Entry 9IM3 (electron microscopy, 3.31 A resolution); this record covers chains E and F of the 12 polymer chains in the assembly.

Chain E (and F):
Molecule: Primase D5
Source organism: Monkeypox virus
Notes: chain F of this document is another copy of the same molecule, construct and numbering; everything in this record applies to it too
UniProt: Q5IXS3 (Q5IXS3_MONPV); residue numbers follow UniProt; this construct covers 1-785
Chain sequence (785 residues; each row starts with the number of its first residue):
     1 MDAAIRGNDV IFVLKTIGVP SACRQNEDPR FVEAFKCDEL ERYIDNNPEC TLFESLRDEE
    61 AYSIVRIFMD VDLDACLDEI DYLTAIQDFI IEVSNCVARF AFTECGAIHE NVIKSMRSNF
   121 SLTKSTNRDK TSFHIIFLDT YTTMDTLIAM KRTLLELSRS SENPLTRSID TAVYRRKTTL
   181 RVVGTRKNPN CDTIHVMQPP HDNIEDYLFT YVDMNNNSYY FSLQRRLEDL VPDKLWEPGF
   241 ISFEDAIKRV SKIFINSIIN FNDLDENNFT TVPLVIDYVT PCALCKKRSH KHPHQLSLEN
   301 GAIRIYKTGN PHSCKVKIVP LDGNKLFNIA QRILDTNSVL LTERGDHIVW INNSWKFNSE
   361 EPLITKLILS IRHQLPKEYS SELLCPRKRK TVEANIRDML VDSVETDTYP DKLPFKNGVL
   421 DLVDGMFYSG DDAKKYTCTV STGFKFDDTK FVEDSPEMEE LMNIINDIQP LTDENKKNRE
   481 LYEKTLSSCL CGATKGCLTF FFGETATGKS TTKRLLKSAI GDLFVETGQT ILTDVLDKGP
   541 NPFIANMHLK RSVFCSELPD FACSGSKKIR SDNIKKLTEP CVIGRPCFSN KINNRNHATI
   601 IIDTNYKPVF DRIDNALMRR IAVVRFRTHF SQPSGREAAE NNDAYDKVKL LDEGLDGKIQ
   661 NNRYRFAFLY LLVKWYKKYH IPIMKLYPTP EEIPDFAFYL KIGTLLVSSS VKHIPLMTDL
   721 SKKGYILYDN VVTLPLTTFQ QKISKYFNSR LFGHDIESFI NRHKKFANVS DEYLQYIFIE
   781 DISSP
Not modelled in the structure: 1-235, 583-594, 630-654, 783-785

How chain E and chain F interact:
Contacting residue pairs (29; chain E residue first):
  S242(E) - K377(F)  hydrogen bond
  E244(E) - K377(F)  salt bridge
  D245(E) - K377(F)
  D245(E) - E378(F)
  I255(E) - R304(F)
  V279(E) - P311(F)
  T280(E) - R304(F)
  P281(E) - H312(F)
  P281(E) - V316(F)
  R288(E) - H312(F)  hydrogen bond (side chain-backbone)
  N395(E) - L384(F)
  N395(E) - P386(F)
  N395(E) - R389(F)  hydrogen bond
  R397(E) - K366(F)
  D398(E) - T365(F)
  D398(E) - K366(F)
  D398(E) - L369(F)
  D398(E) - R389(F)  salt bridge
  M399(E) - L369(F)  hydrophobic
  L400(E) - K366(F)  hydrogen bond (backbone-side chain)
  V401(E) - K366(F)
  S709(E) - Y606(F)
  K712(E) - H629(F)
  N761(E) - S564(F)  hydrogen bond (backbone-side chain)
  R762(E) - C563(F)  hydrogen bond (backbone-side chain)
  R762(E) - S564(F)  hydrogen bond (backbone-side chain)
  H763(E) - C563(F)
  K764(E) - S564(F)  hydrogen bond (backbone-side chain)
  N768(E) - R750(F)
Interface residues without a listed pair, chain E (34 interface residues in all): I241, F243, S251, F254, Y278, K287, N324, F327, T391, A394, V711, F766, A767
Interface residues without a listed pair, chain F (22 interface residues in all): E299, N300, S381, E504, L751

Summary:
The interface between chain E and chain F involves 34 residues on one side and 22 on the other; the contacts
include 8 hydrogen bonds and 2 salt bridges. Polar pairs include E244(E)-K377(F), D398(E)-R389(F) and
S242(E)-K377(F).
Both chains are Primase D5 (Monkeypox virus). Entry 9IM3 (The Cryo-EM structure of MPXV E5 head-to-head double
hexamer conformation) was determined by electron microscopy together with 9ILY, 9ILZ, 9IM0, 9IM1 and 9IM2 from
the same study.
